PDB entry 6O9G | electron microscopy, 4.80 A resolution (low resolution: residue-level contacts below are approximate; hydrogen-bond / salt-bridge calls are withheld) | chains A and B of the 4 polymer chains in the assembly

== Chain A ==
Molecule: Glutamate receptor 2, Voltage-dependent calcium channel gamma-2 subunit
Organism: Rattus norvegicus
Reference sequence: chimeric construct of P19491, Q9Y698: residues 10-998 from P19491 (GRIA2_RAT), isoform P19491-2 positions 25-841 (offset varies); residues 1001-1207 from Q9Y698 positions 2-208 (UniProt number = residue number - 999)
Amino-acid sequence (1031 residues; each row starts with the number of its first residue; note: 172 numbers in that range are skipped by the numbering (no residue carries them; nothing is unmodelled there)):
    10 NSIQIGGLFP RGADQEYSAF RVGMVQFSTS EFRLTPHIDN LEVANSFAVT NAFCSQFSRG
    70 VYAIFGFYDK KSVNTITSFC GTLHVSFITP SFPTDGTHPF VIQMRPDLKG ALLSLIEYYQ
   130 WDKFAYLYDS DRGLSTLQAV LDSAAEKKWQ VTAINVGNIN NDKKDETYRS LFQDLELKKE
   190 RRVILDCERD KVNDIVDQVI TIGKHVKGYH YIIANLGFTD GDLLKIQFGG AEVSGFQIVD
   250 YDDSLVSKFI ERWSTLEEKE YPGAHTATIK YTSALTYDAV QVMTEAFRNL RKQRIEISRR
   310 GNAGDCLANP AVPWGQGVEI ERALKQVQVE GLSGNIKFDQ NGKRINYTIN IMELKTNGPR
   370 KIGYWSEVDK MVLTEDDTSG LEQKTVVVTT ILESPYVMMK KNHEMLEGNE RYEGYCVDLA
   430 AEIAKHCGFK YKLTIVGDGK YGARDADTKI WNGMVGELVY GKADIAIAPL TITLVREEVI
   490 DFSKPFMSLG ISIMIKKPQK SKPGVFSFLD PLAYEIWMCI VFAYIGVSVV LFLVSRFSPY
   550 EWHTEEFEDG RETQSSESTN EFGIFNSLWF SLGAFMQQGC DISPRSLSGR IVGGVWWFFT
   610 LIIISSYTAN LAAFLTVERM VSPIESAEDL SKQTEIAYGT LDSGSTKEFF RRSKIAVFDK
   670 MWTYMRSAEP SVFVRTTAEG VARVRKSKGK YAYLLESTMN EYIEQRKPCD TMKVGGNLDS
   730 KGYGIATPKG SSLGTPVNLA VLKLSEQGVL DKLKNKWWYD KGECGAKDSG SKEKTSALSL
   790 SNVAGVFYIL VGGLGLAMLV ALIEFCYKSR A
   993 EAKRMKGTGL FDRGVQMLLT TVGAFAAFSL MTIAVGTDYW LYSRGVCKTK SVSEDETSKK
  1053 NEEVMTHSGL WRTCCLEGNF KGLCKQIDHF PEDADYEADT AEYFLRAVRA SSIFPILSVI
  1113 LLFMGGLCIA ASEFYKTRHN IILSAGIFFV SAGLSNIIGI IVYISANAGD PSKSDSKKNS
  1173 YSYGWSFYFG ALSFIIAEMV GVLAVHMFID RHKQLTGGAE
Not modelled in the structure: 550-564, 993-1001, 1043-1055, 1162-1168, 1211-1212
Sequence notes: conflict Glu241 (Asn256 in P19491), Leu382 (Val397 in P19491), Glu384 (Gly405 in P19491), Asp385 (Asn406 in P19491), Gln392 (Asn413 in P19491), Asp1047 (Asn48 in Q9Y698); linker (999-1000); expression tag (1208-1212)
Disulfides: Cys63-Cys315, Cys718-Cys773, Cys1039-Cys1067, Cys1066-Cys1076
Ligand contacts:
  - cyclothiazide (CYZ), molecule 1: Ile481, Pro494, Ser729, Lys730, Gly731
  - cyclothiazide (CYZ), molecule 2: Pro494, Phe495, Met496, Ser497, Leu498, Leu751, Ser754, Leu759, Asp760, Lys763
  - glutamic acid (GLU): Tyr450, Pro478, Leu479, Thr480, Arg485, Gly653, Ser654, Thr655, Lys656, Glu705, Tyr732
  - Argiotoxin 636 (LU7; N~1~-{5-[(3-{[3-(L-arginylamino)propyl]amino}propyl)amino]pentyl}-N~2~-[(2,4-dihydroxyphenyl)acetyl]-L-aspartamide): Gln586, Gln587, Gly588, Cys589, Asp590, Thr617
UniProt features mapped onto this chain:
  - glycosylation: Asn355 (N-linked (GlcNAc...) asparagine)

== Chain B ==
Molecule: Glutamate receptor 2, Voltage-dependent calcium channel gamma-2 subunit
Organism: Rattus norvegicus
Reference sequence: chimeric construct of P19491, Q9Y698: residues 10-998 from P19491 (GRIA2_RAT), isoform P19491-2 positions 25-841 (offset varies); residues 1001-1207 from Q9Y698 positions 2-208 (UniProt number = residue number - 999)
Amino-acid sequence (1031 residues; row label = number of the first residue in the row; note: 172 numbers in that range are skipped by the numbering (no residue carries them; nothing is unmodelled there)):
    10 NSIQIGGLFP RGADQEYSAF RVGMVQFSTS EFRLTPHIDN LEVANSFAVT NAFCSQFSRG
    70 VYAIFGFYDK KSVNTITSFC GTLHVSFITP SFPTDGTHPF VIQMRPDLKG ALLSLIEYYQ
   130 WDKFAYLYDS DRGLSTLQAV LDSAAEKKWQ VTAINVGNIN NDKKDETYRS LFQDLELKKE
   190 RRVILDCERD KVNDIVDQVI TIGKHVKGYH YIIANLGFTD GDLLKIQFGG AEVSGFQIVD
   250 YDDSLVSKFI ERWSTLEEKE YPGAHTATIK YTSALTYDAV QVMTEAFRNL RKQRIEISRR
   310 GNAGDCLANP AVPWGQGVEI ERALKQVQVE GLSGNIKFDQ NGKRINYTIN IMELKTNGPR
   370 KIGYWSEVDK MVLTEDDTSG LEQKTVVVTT ILESPYVMMK KNHEMLEGNE RYEGYCVDLA
   430 AEIAKHCGFK YKLTIVGDGK YGARDADTKI WNGMVGELVY GKADIAIAPL TITLVREEVI
   490 DFSKPFMSLG ISIMIKKPQK SKPGVFSFLD PLAYEIWMCI VFAYIGVSVV LFLVSRFSPY
   550 EWHTEEFEDG RETQSSESTN EFGIFNSLWF SLGAFMQQGC DISPRSLSGR IVGGVWWFFT
   610 LIIISSYTAN LAAFLTVERM VSPIESAEDL SKQTEIAYGT LDSGSTKEFF RRSKIAVFDK
   670 MWTYMRSAEP SVFVRTTAEG VARVRKSKGK YAYLLESTMN EYIEQRKPCD TMKVGGNLDS
   730 KGYGIATPKG SSLGTPVNLA VLKLSEQGVL DKLKNKWWYD KGECGAKDSG SKEKTSALSL
   790 SNVAGVFYIL VGGLGLAMLV ALIEFCYKSR
   992 AEAKRMKGTG LFDRGVQMLL TTVGAFAAFS LMTIAVGTDY WLYSRGVCKT KSVSEDETSK
  1052 KNEEVMTHSG LWRTCCLEGN FKGLCKQIDH FPEDADYEAD TAEYFLRAVR ASSIFPILSV
  1112 ILLFMGGLCI AASEFYKTRH NIILSAGIFF VSAGLSNIIG IIVYISANAG DPSKSDSKKN
  1172 SYSYGWSFYF GALSFIIAEM VGVLAVHMFI DRHKQLTGGA E
Not modelled in the structure: 550-562, 992-1001, 1043-1055, 1162-1168, 1210-1212
Sequence notes: conflict Glu241 (Asn256 in P19491), Leu382 (Val397 in P19491), Glu384 (Gly405 in P19491), Asp385 (Asn406 in P19491), Gln392 (Asn413 in P19491), Asp1047 (Asn48 in Q9Y698); linker (999-1000); expression tag (1208-1212)
Disulfides: Cys63-Cys315, Cys718-Cys773, Cys1039-Cys1067, Cys1066-Cys1076
Ligand contacts:
  - cyclothiazide (CYZ), molecule 1: Ile481, Pro494, Ser729, Lys730, Gly731
  - cyclothiazide (CYZ), molecule 2: Pro494, Phe495, Met496, Ser497, Leu751, Ser754, Leu759, Asp760, Lys763
  - glutamic acid (GLU): Tyr450, Pro478, Leu479, Thr480, Arg485, Gly653, Ser654, Thr655, Lys656, Glu705, Lys730, Tyr732
  - Argiotoxin 636 (LU7; N~1~-{5-[(3-{[3-(L-arginylamino)propyl]amino}propyl)amino]pentyl}-N~2~-[(2,4-dihydroxyphenyl)acetyl]-L-aspartamide): Gln586, Gly588, Cys589, Asp590, Thr617
UniProt features mapped onto this chain:
  - glycosylation: Asn355 (N-linked (GlcNAc...) asparagine)

== How chain A and chain B interact ==
Contacting residue pairs (92; chain A residue first):
  Asn54(A) - Ser87(B)
  Ser55(A) - Ser87(B)
  Phe56(A) - Ser87(B)
  Phe56(A) - Phe88(B)
  Phe56(A) - Thr91(B)
  Phe56(A) - Cys315(B)
  Cys63(A) - Leu316(B)
  Lys80(A) - Asn83(B)
  Asn83(A) - Lys80(B)
  Thr84(A) - Thr84(B)
  Ser87(A) - Asn54(B)
  Ser87(A) - Ser55(B)
  Ser87(A) - Phe56(B)
  Phe88(A) - Phe56(B)
  Thr91(A) - Phe56(B)
  Tyr137(A) - Gln147(B)
  Leu143(A) - Gln147(B)
  Gln147(A) - Tyr137(B)
  Gln147(A) - Leu143(B)
  Ala154(A) - Thr161(B)
  Lys157(A) - Lys187(B)
  Thr161(A) - Ala154(B)
  Cys315(A) - Phe56(B)
  Cys315(A) - Leu316(B)
  Leu316(A) - Cys63(B)
  Leu316(A) - Cys315(B)
  Asn318(A) - Asn60(B)
  Pro520(A) - Leu787(B)
  Leu521(A) - Leu787(B)
  Ala522(A) - Leu787(B)
  Ile525(A) - Leu787(B)
  Ile525(A) - Ser788(B)
  Ile525(A) - Leu789(B)
  Cys528(A) - Leu789(B)
  Cys528(A) - Phe796(B)
  Ala532(A) - Leu799(B)
  Val536(A) - Leu799(B)
  Val539(A) - Leu803(B)
  Val543(A) - Ala810(B)
  Phe546(A) - Leu811(B)
  Phe546(A) - Phe814(B)
  Ser547(A) - Phe814(B)
  Tyr549(A) - Phe814(B)
  Tyr549(A) - Lys817(B)
  Tyr549(A) - Ser818(B)
  Ala583(A) - Gln587(B)
  Ser592(A) - Cys589(B)
  Leu596(A) - Phe574(B)
  Leu596(A) - Val809(B)
  Ser597(A) - Ala806(B)
  Arg599(A) - Phe574(B)
  Arg599(A) - Asn575(B)
  Arg599(A) - Trp578(B)
  Ile600(A) - Ala806(B)
  Val601(A) - Leu803(B)
  Val601(A) - Ala806(B)
  Val604(A) - Leu799(B)
  Trp606(A) - Trp578(B)
  Trp606(A) - Leu581(B)
  Trp606(A) - Gly582(B)
  Trp606(A) - Met585(B)
  Trp606(A) - Gln587(B)
  Phe607(A) - Phe517(B)
  Phe607(A) - Met585(B)
  Phe608(A) - Val795(B)
  Phe608(A) - Phe796(B)
  Phe608(A) - Leu799(B)
  Leu610(A) - Met585(B)
  Ile611(A) - Tyr616(B)
  Ser614(A) - Thr617(B)
  Ser614(A) - Leu620(B)
  Asn619(A) - Ser785(B)
  Asn619(A) - Leu787(B)
  Phe623(A) - Thr784(B)
  Phe623(A) - Ser785(B)
  Val626(A) - Thr784(B)
  Lys641(A) - Asp769(B)
  Glu1084(A) - Lys697(B)
  Asp1085(A) - Gln508(B)
  Ala1086(A) - Lys505(B)
  Ala1086(A) - Gln508(B)
  Asp1087(A) - Lys697(B)
  Asp1087(A) - Lys699(B)
  Leu1146(A) - Leu803(B)
  Ile1150(A) - Val800(B)
  Ile1153(A) - Phe796(B)
  Ile1153(A) - Tyr797(B)
  Val1154(A) - Tyr797(B)
  Ile1156(A) - Leu789(B)
  Ser1157(A) - Ser790(B)
  Ala1160(A) - Lys511(B)
  Ala1160(A) - Ser790(B)
Also at the interface, not in a pair above, chain A (89 interface residues in all): Thr59, Asn60, Lys79, Leu150, Asp151, Gln159, Ala162, Ile163, Asn164, Asp456, Ile529, Leu542, Pro548, Gln586, Asp590, Pro593, Gly603, Trp605, Thr609, Ser615, Ala618, Val630, Ala665, Glu678, Glu1094, Leu1097, Ile1139, Ile1149, Gly1161
Also at the interface, not in a pair above, chain B (73 interface residues in all): Lys79, Leu150, Asp151, Lys157, Gln159, Ala162, Ile163, Asn164, Asn318, Asn411, Asp590, Lys761, Lys781, Glu782, Ile798, Gly802, Met807

== Summary ==
89 residues of chain A and 73 residues of chain B are in contact. Argiotoxin 636 is bound between chain A and
chain B. Chain A binds glutamic acid and cyclothiazide. Ligands of chain B: glutamic acid and cyclothiazide.
Both chains are Glutamate receptor 2, Voltage-dependent calcium channel gamma-2 subunit (Rattus norvegicus).
Entry 6O9G (Open state GluA2 in complex with STZ and blocked by AgTx-636, after micelle signal subtraction)
was determined by electron microscopy together with 6DLZ, 6DM0 and 6DM1 from the same study.
